4F1M - chain A; structure by X-ray diffraction, 2.04 A resolution.

Chain A:
Protein: Serine/threonine-protein kinase roco4
Source organism: Dictyostelium discoideum
Notes: EC 2.7.11.1; fragment: Roco4 Kinase Domain
Reference sequence: Q6XHB2 (ROCO4_DICDI); residue numbers follow UniProt; this construct covers 1019-1292
Chain sequence (287 residues; numbered 1006 to 1292; the number before each row is that of its first residue):
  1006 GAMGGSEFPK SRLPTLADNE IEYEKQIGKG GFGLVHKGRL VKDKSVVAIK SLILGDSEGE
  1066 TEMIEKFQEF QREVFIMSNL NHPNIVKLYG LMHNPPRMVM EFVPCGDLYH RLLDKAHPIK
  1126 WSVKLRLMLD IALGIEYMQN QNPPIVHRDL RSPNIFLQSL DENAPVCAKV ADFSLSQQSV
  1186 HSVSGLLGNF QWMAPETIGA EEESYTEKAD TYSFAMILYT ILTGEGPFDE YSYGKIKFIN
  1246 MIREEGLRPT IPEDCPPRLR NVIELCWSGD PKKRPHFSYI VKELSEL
Disordered / not traced: 1006-1014
Sequence notes: expression tag (1006-1018); engineered mutation Ser1179 (Gly in Q6XHB2)
Metal / ion sites: Mg2+ near Asp1154 (its only coordinating residue here)
Ligand contacts: AMP-PCP (ACP; phosphomethylphosphonic acid adenylate ester): Ile1032, Gly1033, Lys1034, Gly1035, Gly1036, Val1040, Ala1053, Lys1055, Val1091, Met1105, Glu1106, Phe1107, Val1108, Asp1154, Arg1156, Asn1159, Phe1161, Asp1177
From the paper describing this entry:
  - mutagenesis - G1179S (1.5 +/- 0.13-fold): increased catalytic activity
  - contacts within the chain: Arg1077-Ser1179 (hydrogen bond)
  - mutagenesis - R1077A/G1179S, S1181A/S1184A: unchanged catalytic activity
  - post-translational modification sites: Ser1187, Ser1189
  - mutagenesis - S1187A, S1187A/S1189A, S1189A: decreased catalytic activity

Overview:
Bound to chain A: AMP-PCP. From the paper: S1187A, S1187A/S1189A and S1189A reduce catalytic activity;
modification sites Ser1187 and Ser1189; 6 substitutions were tested in all.
Chain A is Serine/threonine-protein kinase roco4 (Dictyostelium discoideum); the structure, Crystal Structure
of the G1179S Roco4 Kinase Domain bound to AppCp from D. discoideum, was determined by X-ray diffraction,
deposited together with 4F0F, 4F0G, 4F1O and 4F1T.
